PDB entry 7EZK | electron microscopy, 3.10 A resolution | chains A and B of the 5 polymer chains in the assembly

[Chain A]
Name: Chimera of Guanine nucleotide-binding protein G(i) subunit alpha-1 and Guanine nucleotide-binding protein G(s) subunit alpha isoforms short
From: Homo sapiens
UniProtKB: chimeric construct of P63096, P63092: residues 1-18 from P63096 (GNAI1_HUMAN) positions 1-18 (same numbers); residues 19-59 from P63092 positions 26-66 (UniProt number = residue number + 7); residues 60-180 from P63096 (GNAI1_HUMAN) positions 60-180 (same numbers); residues 181-361 from P63092 positions 204-384 (UniProt number = residue number + 23)
Amino-acid sequence (361 residues; each row starts with the number of its first residue):
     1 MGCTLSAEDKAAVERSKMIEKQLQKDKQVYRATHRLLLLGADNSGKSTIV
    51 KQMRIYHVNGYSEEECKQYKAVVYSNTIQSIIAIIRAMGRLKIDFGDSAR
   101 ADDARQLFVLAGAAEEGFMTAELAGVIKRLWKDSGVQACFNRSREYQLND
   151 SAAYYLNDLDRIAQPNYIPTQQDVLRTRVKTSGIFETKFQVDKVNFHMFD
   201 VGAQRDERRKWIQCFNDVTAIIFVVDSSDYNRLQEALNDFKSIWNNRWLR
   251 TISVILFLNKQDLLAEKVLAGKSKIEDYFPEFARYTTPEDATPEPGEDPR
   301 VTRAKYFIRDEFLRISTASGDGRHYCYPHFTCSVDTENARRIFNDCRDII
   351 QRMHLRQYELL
Not modelled in the structure: 1-5, 53-181
Sequence notes: engineered mutation Asp42 (Gly49 in P63092), Asn43 (Glu50 in P63092), Tyr56 (Leu63 in P63092), Ala203 (Gly226 in P63092), Asp226 (Ala249 in P63092), Asp229 (Ser252 in P63092), Asp239 (Leu272 in P63092), Ser333 (Ala366 in P63092), Ala339 (Ile372 in P63092), Ile342 (Val375 in P63092)
UniProt features mapped onto this chain:
  - lipidation: Gly2 (N-myristoyl glycine), Cys3 (S-palmitoyl cysteine)
  - region: Asp173 to Lys180 (G2 motif)
  - binding site (GTP): Ser151, Leu175 to Lys180
  - modified residue: Arg178 (ADP-ribosylarginine)

[Chain B]
Name: Guanine nucleotide-binding protein G(I)/G(S)/G(T) subunit beta-1
From: Homo sapiens
UniProtKB: P62873 (GBB1_HUMAN); residues 2-340 here = UniProt positions 2-340
Amino-acid sequence (351 residues; each row starts with the number of its first residue; numbers below 1 keep their minus sign (Met-10 is residue -10)):
   -10 MHHHHHHGSLLQSELDQLRQEAEQLKNQIRDARKACADATLSQITNNIDP
    40 VGRIQMRTRRTLRGHLAKIYAMHWGTDSRLLVSASQDGKLIIWDSYTTNK
    90 VHAIPLRSSWVMTCAYAPSGNYVACGGLDNICSIYNLKTREGNVRVSREL
   140 AGHTGYLSCCRFLDDNQIVTSSGDTTCALWDIETGQQTTTFTGHTGDVMS
   190 LSLAPDTRLFVSGACDASAKLWDVREGMCRQTFTGHESDINAICFFPNGN
   240 AFATGSDDATCRLFDLRADQELMTYSHDNIICGITSVSFSKSGRLLLAGY
   290 DDFNCNVWDALKADRAGVLAGHDNRVSCLGVTDDGMAVATGSWDSFLKIW
   340 N
Not modelled in the structure: -10 to 1
Sequence notes: expression tag (-10 to 1)
UniProt features mapped onto this chain:
  - modified residue: Ser2 (N-acetylserine), His266 (Phosphohistidine)

[Chain A / chain B interface]
Pairs across the interface (59):
  Ala12(A) with Asn88(B)
  Arg15(A) with Val90(B), hydrogen bond (side chain-backbone); His91(B), hydrogen bond; Gly131(B)
  Ser16(A) with Asn88(B); Lys89(B), hydrogen bond (side chain-backbone)
  Ile19(A) with Lys89(B); Ala92(B), hydrophobic
  Glu20(A) with Lys89(B)
  Leu23(A) with Gly53(B); Leu55(B); Ile80(B), hydrophobic; Lys89(B); Ala92(B), hydrophobic
  Asp26(A) with Leu55(B); Lys78(B), salt bridge
  Lys27(A) with Leu55(B)
  Tyr30(A) with Leu55(B); Ala56(B); Asp76(B)
  Ser182(A) with Asn119(B), hydrogen bond (backbone-side chain)
  Gly183(A) with Asn119(B)
  Ile184(A) with Trp99(B); Leu117(B), hydrogen bond (backbone-backbone)
  Phe199(A) with Trp99(B)
  Ala203(A) with Asn119(B), hydrogen bond (backbone-side chain); Thr143(B); Gly144(B)
  Gln204(A) with Leu117(B), hydrogen bond (side chain-backbone); Asn119(B), hydrogen bond; Gly144(B); Tyr145(B), hydrogen bond (side chain-backbone)
  Arg205(A) with Gly162(B); Asp186(B), salt bridge
  Glu207(A) with Cys204(B)
  Lys210(A) with Tyr145(B); Met188(B); Cys204(B); Asp228(B); Asp246(B), salt bridge
  Gln213(A) with Tyr59(B), hydrogen bond; Met101(B); Met188(B); Arg314(B), hydrogen bond; Trp332(B)
  Cys214(A) with Tyr59(B); Gln75(B); Trp99(B); Met101(B), hydrophobic; Leu117(B), hydrophobic
  Phe215(A) with Trp99(B), hydrophobic; Leu117(B), hydrophobic
  Asn216(A) with Lys57(B); Trp332(B)
  Asp217(A) with Lys57(B), salt bridge
  Val218(A) with Trp99(B), hydrophobic
  Trp248(A) with Asp290(B); Arg314(B); Trp332(B), hydrophobic
Also at the interface, not in a pair above, chain A (30 interface residues in all): Val13, Arg31, Arg35, Val201, Trp211
Also at the interface, not in a pair above, chain B (33 interface residues in all): Thr87, Asp118

[Overview]
Chain A and chain B form an interface of 30 and 33 residues respectively; the contacts include 11 hydrogen
bonds and 4 salt bridges. Among the polar pairs are Asp26(A)-Lys78(B), Arg205(A)-Asp186(B) and
Lys210(A)-Asp246(B). From UniProt: 7 GTP-binding residues on chain A.
Here chain A is Chimera of Guanine nucleotide-binding protein G(i) subunit alpha-1 and Guanine
nucleotide-binding protein G(s) subunit alpha isoforms short and chain B is Guanine nucleotide-binding protein
G(I)/G(S)/G(T) subunit beta-1, both from Homo sapiens. Entry 7EZK (Cryo-EM structure of an activated
Cholecystokinin A receptor (CCKAR)-Gs complex) was determined by electron microscopy together with 7EZH and
7EZM from the same study.
